PDB entry 9FAI | X-ray diffraction, 1.27 A resolution | chain AAA

# Chain AAA
Name: Carbonic anhydrase 2
Organism: Homo sapiens
Notes: EC 4.2.1.1
UniProt: P00918 (CAH2_HUMAN); the author numbering skips numbers that UniProt does not, so the offset changes along the chain: 1-125 = UniProt 1-125; 127-261 = UniProt 126-260
Chain sequence (260 residues; row label = number of the first residue in the row; note: 1 number in that range is skipped by the numbering (no residue carries it; nothing is unmodelled there)):
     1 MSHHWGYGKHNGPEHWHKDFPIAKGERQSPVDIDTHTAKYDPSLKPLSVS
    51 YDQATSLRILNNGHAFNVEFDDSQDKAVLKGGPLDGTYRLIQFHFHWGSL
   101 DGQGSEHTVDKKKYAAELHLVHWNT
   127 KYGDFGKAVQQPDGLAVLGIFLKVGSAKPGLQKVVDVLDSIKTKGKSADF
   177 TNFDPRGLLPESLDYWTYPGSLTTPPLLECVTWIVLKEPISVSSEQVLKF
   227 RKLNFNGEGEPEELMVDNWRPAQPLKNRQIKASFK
Disordered / not traced: 1
Swiss-Prot annotation at these positions:
  - active site: His64 (Proton donor/acceptor)
  - binding site (Zn(2+)): His94, His96, His119
  - binding site (substrate): Thr199, Thr200
  - site: Tyr7 (Fine-tunes the proton-transfer properties of H-64), Asn62 (Fine-tunes the proton-transfer properties of H-64), Asn67 (Fine-tunes the proton-transfer properties of H-64), Gln92 (Involved in the binding of some activators, including histamine and L-histidine)
  - modified residue: Ser2 (N-acetylserine), Ser166 (Phosphoserine), Ser173 (Phosphoserine)
Bound ions: Zn2+: His94, His96, His119
Ligand contacts: 2-selanylbenzoic acid (A1IBT): His64, Asn67, Gln92, His94, His96, His119, Val121, Phe131, Leu141, Val143, Leu198, Thr199, Thr200
From the paper describing this entry:
  - binding site for 2-selanylbenzoic acid: Asn62, Asn67, Gln92, Val121, Leu141, Leu198, Thr200

# Summary
Ligands of chain AAA: 2-selanylbenzoic acid. The Zn2+ site is built by His94, His96 and His119. UniProt lists
active-site residue His64, 3 Zn2+-binding residues and substrate-binding residues Thr199 and Thr200. The paper
reports a binding site for 2-selanylbenzoic acid at Asn62, Asn67 and Gln92 among others.
Chain AAA is Carbonic anhydrase 2 (Homo sapiens); the structure, Human carbonic anhydrase II complexed with
2-hydroselenobenzoic acid, was determined by X-ray diffraction together with 9FAO from the same study.
